PDB entry 7TPG | electron microscopy, 3.23 A resolution | chains B and L of the 3 polymer chains in the assembly

Chain B:
Molecule: Putative cell surface polysaccharide polymerase/ligase
From: Cupriavidus metallidurans
UniProtKB: Q1LJU1 (Q1LJU1_CUPMC); residues 1-413 here = UniProt positions 1-413
Amino-acid sequence (413 residues; each row starts with the number of its first residue):
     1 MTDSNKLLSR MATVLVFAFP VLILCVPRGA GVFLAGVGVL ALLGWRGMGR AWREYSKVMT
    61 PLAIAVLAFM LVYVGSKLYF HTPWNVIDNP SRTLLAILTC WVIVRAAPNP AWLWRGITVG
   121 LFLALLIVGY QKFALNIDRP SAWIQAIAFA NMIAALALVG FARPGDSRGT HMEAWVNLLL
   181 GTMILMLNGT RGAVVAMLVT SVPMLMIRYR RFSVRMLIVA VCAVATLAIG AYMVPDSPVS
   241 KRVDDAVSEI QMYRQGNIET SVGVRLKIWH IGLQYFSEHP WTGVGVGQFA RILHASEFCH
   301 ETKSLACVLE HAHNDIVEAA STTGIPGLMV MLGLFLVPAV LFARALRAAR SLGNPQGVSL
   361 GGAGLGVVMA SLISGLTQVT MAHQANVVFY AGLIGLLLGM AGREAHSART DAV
Disordered / not traced: 1-4, 408-413
Disulfides: Cys299-Cys307
Ligand contacts: geranyl diphosphate (GPP): Arg191, Gly192, Val195, Val199, Arg265, Ile373, Thr377
Reported in the primary citation:
  - binding site for geranyl diphosphate: Arg191, Val195, Arg265, Ile373, Thr377
  - mutagenesis - R191A, R265A: abolished catalytic activity
  - mutagenesis - R92A, R242A: decreased catalytic activity
  - mutagenesis - R139A: unchanged catalytic activity

Chain L:
Molecule: Fab Light (L) Chain
From: Homo sapiens
Notes: antibody fragment or engineered binder
Amino-acid sequence (215 residues; each row starts with the number of its first residue):
     1 SDIQMTQSPS SLSASVGDRV TITCRASQSV SSAVAWYQQK PGKAPKLLIY SASSLYSGVP
    61 SRFSGSRSGT DFTLTISSLQ PEDFATYYCQ QSYYSLVTFG QGTKVEIKRT VAAPSVFIFP
   121 PSDSQLKSGT ASVVCLLNNF YPREAKVQWK VDNALQSGNS QESVTEQDSK DSTYSLSSTL
   181 TLSKADYEKH KVYACEVTHQ GLSSPVTKSF NRGEC
Disordered / not traced: 1, 106-215
Disulfides: Cys24-Cys89

How chain B and chain L interact:
Residue-residue contacts - 14 pairs, chain B then chain L:
  Asn136(B) with Tyr94(L); Ser95(L), hydrogen bond (backbone-backbone)
  Ile137(B) with Tyr93(L); Tyr94(L), hydrophobic; Ser95(L)
  Asp138(B) with Ser92(L); Tyr93(L), hydrogen bond (backbone-backbone); Tyr94(L); Ser95(L)
  Lys303(B) with Gly58(L)
  Ser304(B) with Ser57(L)
  Leu305(B) with Ser57(L)
  Val308(B) with Leu55(L); Ser57(L)
Also at the interface, not in a pair above, chain B (12 interface residues in all): Gln131, Arg139, Ser141, Gln145, Leu309
Also at the interface, not in a pair above, chain L (10 interface residues in all): Ser32, Tyr50, Tyr56

Summary:
The interface between chain B and chain L involves 12 residues on one side and 10 on the other, with 2
hydrogen bonds. The backbones hydrogen-bond at Asn136(B)-Ser95(L) and Asp138(B)-Tyr93(L). From the paper: a
binding site for geranyl diphosphate at Arg191(B), Val195(B) and Arg265(B) among others; R191A and R265A of
chain B abolish catalytic activity; 5 substitutions were tested in all.
Chain B is Putative cell surface polysaccharide polymerase/ligase (Cupriavidus metallidurans) and chain L is
Fab Light (L) Chain (Homo sapiens); the structure, Single-Particle Cryo-EM Structure of the WaaL O-antigen
ligase in its ligand bound state, was determined by electron microscopy together with 7TPJ from the same
study.
